7R5V - chains Q and U of the 13 polymer chains in the assembly; structure by electron microscopy, 4.55 A resolution (low resolution: residue-level contacts below are approximate; hydrogen-bond / salt-bridge calls are withheld).

== Chain Q ==
Molecule: Centromere protein Q
Source organism: Homo sapiens
UniProt: Q7L2Z9 (CENPQ_HUMAN); numbering as in UniProt (aligned over 1-268)
Sequence (268 residues; each row starts with the number of its first residue):
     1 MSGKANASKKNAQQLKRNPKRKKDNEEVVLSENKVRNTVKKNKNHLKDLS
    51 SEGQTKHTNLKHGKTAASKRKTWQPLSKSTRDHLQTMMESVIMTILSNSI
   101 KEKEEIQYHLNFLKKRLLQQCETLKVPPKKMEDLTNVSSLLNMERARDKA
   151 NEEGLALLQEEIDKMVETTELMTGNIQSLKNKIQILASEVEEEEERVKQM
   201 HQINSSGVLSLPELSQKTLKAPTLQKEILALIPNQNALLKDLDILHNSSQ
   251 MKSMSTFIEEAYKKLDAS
Unresolved in the structure: 1-73, 205-208, 267-268
Swiss-Prot annotation at these positions:
  - modified residue (Phosphoserine): Ser31, Ser50, Ser249
  - mutagenesis: Ser50 (S50A: Abolishes the recruitment CENPE to kinetochores but has no effect on recruitment of PLK1 to knetochores; S50D: No loss of the recruitment CENPE to kinetochores)

== Chain U ==
Molecule: Centromere protein U
Source organism: Homo sapiens
UniProt: Q71F23 (CENPU_HUMAN); residue numbers follow UniProt; this construct covers 1-418
Sequence (418 residues; row label = number of the first residue in the row):
     1 MAPRGRRRPRPHRSEGARRSKNTLERTHSMKDKAGQKCKPIDVFDFPDNS
    51 DVSSIGRLGENEKDEETYETFDPPLHSTAIYADEEEFSKHCGLSLSSTPP
   101 GKEAKRSSDTSGNEASEIESVKISAKKPGRKLRPISDDSESIEESDTRRK
   151 VKSAEKISTQRHEVIRTTASSELSEKPAESVTSKKTGPLSAQPSVEKENL
   201 AIESQSKTQKKGKISHDKRKKSRSKAIGSDTSDIVHIWCPEGMKTSDIKE
   251 LNIVLPEFEKTHLEHQQRIESKVCKAAIATFYVNVKEQFIKMLKESQMLT
   301 NLKRKNAKMISDIEKKRQRMIEVQDELLRLEPQLKQLQTKYDELKERKSS
   351 LRNAAYFLSNLKQLYQDYSDVQAQEPNVKETYDSSSLPALLFKARTLLGA
   401 ESHLRNINHQLEKLLDQG
Unresolved in the structure: 1-248, 414-418
Swiss-Prot annotation at these positions:
  - motif (Nuclear localization signal): Arg6 to Thr23, Lys303 to Met320
  - modified residue: Thr78 (Phosphothreonine), Thr98 (Phosphothreonine), Ser108 (Phosphoserine), Thr110 (Phosphothreonine), Ser111 (Phosphoserine), Ser116 (Phosphoserine), Ser120 (Phosphoserine), Ser136 (Phosphoserine), Ser139 (Phosphoserine), Ser141 (Phosphoserine), Ser190 (Phosphoserine), Ser194 (Phosphoserine), Ser232 (Phosphoserine)
  - cross-link: Lys185 (Glycyl lysine isopeptide (Lys-Gly) (interchain with G-Cter in SUMO2))
  - natural variant: Gly16 (G16R; G16S)
  - mutagenesis: Ser77 (S77A: Insensitive to PLK1-induced degradation), Thr78 (T78A: Insensitive to PLK1-induced degradation; T78D: Failed to enhance the PLK1-dependent degradation; T78E: Failed to enhance the PLK1-dependent degradation)

== How chain Q and chain U interact ==
Contacting residue pairs (90; chain Q residue first):
  Leu76(Q) - Glu250(U)
  Ser77(Q) - Glu250(U)
  Thr80(Q) - Glu250(U)
  Met87(Q) - Gln288(U)
  Met88(Q) - Phe258(U)
  Val91(Q) - Phe281(U)
  Ile95(Q) - Ala277(U)
  His109(Q) - Arg268(U)
  Leu113(Q) - His265(U)
  Leu113(Q) - Arg268(U)
  Arg116(Q) - His265(U)
  Arg116(Q) - Arg268(U)
  Leu117(Q) - Thr261(U)
  Leu117(Q) - His265(U)
  Gln120(Q) - Glu257(U)
  Gln120(Q) - Thr261(U)
  Leu124(Q) - Ile253(U)
  Leu124(Q) - Val254(U)
  Leu124(Q) - Glu257(U)
  Lys125(Q) - Ile253(U)
  Val126(Q) - Lys249(U)
  Val126(Q) - Glu250(U)
  Val126(Q) - Ile253(U)
  Pro127(Q) - Ile253(U)
  Lys129(Q) - Lys249(U)
  Lys129(Q) - Glu250(U)
  Met131(Q) - Lys249(U)
  Met131(Q) - Glu250(U)
  Leu134(Q) - Met292(U)
  Val137(Q) - Leu299(U)
  Ser138(Q) - Glu295(U)
  Leu141(Q) - Glu295(U)
  Leu141(Q) - Met298(U)
  Leu141(Q) - Leu299(U)
  Leu141(Q) - Leu302(U)
  Glu144(Q) - Leu302(U)
  Asp148(Q) - Leu302(U)
  Asp148(Q) - Lys305(U)
  Asp148(Q) - Asn306(U)
  Asp148(Q) - Met309(U)
  Leu155(Q) - Ile313(U)
  Leu155(Q) - Lys316(U)
  Leu158(Q) - Lys316(U)
  Leu158(Q) - Met320(U)
  Gln159(Q) - Lys316(U)
  Ile162(Q) - Lys316(U)
  Ile162(Q) - Arg319(U)
  Ile162(Q) - Met320(U)
  Met165(Q) - Val323(U)
  Thr169(Q) - Leu330(U)
  Met172(Q) - Leu334(U)
  Ile176(Q) - Gln333(U)
  Ile176(Q) - Leu334(U)
  Ile176(Q) - Leu337(U)
  Leu179(Q) - Leu337(U)
  Leu179(Q) - Gln338(U)
  Leu179(Q) - Tyr341(U)
  Ile183(Q) - Lys340(U)
  Ile183(Q) - Tyr341(U)
  Ile183(Q) - Leu344(U)
  Leu186(Q) - Lys348(U)
  Glu189(Q) - Lys348(U)
  Val190(Q) - Lys348(U)
  Glu193(Q) - Lys348(U)
  Glu193(Q) - Leu351(U)
  Glu193(Q) - Arg352(U)
  Arg196(Q) - Ala355(U)
  Val197(Q) - Ala355(U)
  Met200(Q) - Lys362(U)
  Gln225(Q) - Pro388(U)
  Lys226(Q) - Ser385(U)
  Leu229(Q) - Ser384(U)
  Leu229(Q) - Leu387(U)
  Leu229(Q) - Pro388(U)
  Leu238(Q) - Leu387(U)
  Leu239(Q) - Tyr382(U)
  Leu239(Q) - Asp383(U)
  Leu239(Q) - Ser384(U)
  Leu239(Q) - Leu387(U)
  Leu242(Q) - Tyr382(U)
  Leu242(Q) - Leu387(U)
  Leu242(Q) - Leu390(U)
  Leu242(Q) - Leu391(U)
  Asp243(Q) - Tyr382(U)
  His246(Q) - Lys393(U)
  Met251(Q) - Lys393(U)
  Ala261(Q) - Leu404(U)
  Tyr262(Q) - Leu404(U)
  Leu265(Q) - Leu404(U)
  Leu265(Q) - Ile407(U)
Other interface residues (no listed pair), chain Q (62 interface residues in all): Ile106, Lys130, Arg145, Arg147, Asn151, Thr168, Thr173, Asn236, Ile258
Other interface residues (no listed pair), chain U (57 interface residues in all): Leu251, Glu264, Cys274, Asp312, Leu327, Ser359, Ala394, Glu401

== Overview ==
Chain Q and chain U form an interface of 62 and 57 residues respectively. UniProt lists one mutagenesis site
on chain Q; 2 mutagenesis sites on chain U.
Here chain Q is Centromere protein Q and chain U is Centromere protein U, both from Homo sapiens. Entry 7R5V
(Structure of the human CCAN CENP-A alpha-satellite complex) was determined by electron microscopy together
with 7PB4, 7PB8, 7PII, 7PKN, 7R5R, 7R5S, 7YWX and 7YYH from the same study.
